PDB entry 8G0H | X-ray diffraction, 3.80 A resolution | chains P and C of the 4 polymer chains in the assembly

# Chain P
Molecule: 5-nt DNA strand
Sequence (5 nucleotides; numbered 22 to 26; the number before each row is that of its first residue):
    22 CGTCG

# Chain C
Name: Fusion of human PARP1 zinc fingers 1 and 3 (Zn1, Zn3), Poly [ADP-ribose] polymerase 1
Source organism: Homo sapiens
Notes: EC 2.4.2.30, 2.4.2.-
UniProt: P09874 (PARP1_HUMAN); the construct lacks a stretch of the UniProt sequence and is renumbered around it, so the offset changes along the chain: 1-91 = UniProt 1-91; 202-205 = UniProt 92-95; 206-366 = UniProt 206-366
Chain sequence (276 residues; each row starts with the number of its first residue; note: 110 numbers in that range are skipped by the numbering (no residue carries them; nothing is unmodelled there); numbers below 1 keep their minus sign (Met-19 is residue -19)):
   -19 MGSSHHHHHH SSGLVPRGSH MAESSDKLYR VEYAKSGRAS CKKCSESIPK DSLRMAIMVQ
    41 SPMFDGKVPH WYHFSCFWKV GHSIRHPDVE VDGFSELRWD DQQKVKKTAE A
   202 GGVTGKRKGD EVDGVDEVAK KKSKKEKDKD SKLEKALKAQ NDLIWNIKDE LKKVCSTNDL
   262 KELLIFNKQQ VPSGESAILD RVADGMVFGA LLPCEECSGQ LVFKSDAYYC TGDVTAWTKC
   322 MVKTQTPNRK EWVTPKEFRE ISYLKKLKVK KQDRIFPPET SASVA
Disordered / not traced: -19 to 2, 202-223, 362-366
Differences from the reference sequence: expression tag (-19 to 0)
Ion coordination: Zn2+ site 1: Cys21, Cys24, His53, Cys56; Zn2+ site 2: Cys295, Cys298, Cys311, Cys321
Curated features (UniProtKB/Swiss-Prot):
  - zinc finger: Tyr9 to Gly203 (PARP-type 1)
  - binding site (Zn(2+)): Cys21, Cys24, His53, Cys56, Cys295, Cys298, Cys311, Cys321
  - modified residue: Ala2 (N-acetylalanine), Ser41 (Phosphoserine), Ser274 (Phosphoserine), Ser277 (Phosphoserine), Ser364 (Phosphoserine)
  - motif (Nuclear localization signal): Lys207 to Lys209, Lys221 to Lys226
  - site: Asp214, Gly215 (Cleavage)
  - cross-link: Lys249 (Glycyl lysine isopeptide (Lys-Gly) (interchain with G-Cter in SUMO2))

# Interface between chain P and chain C
Residue-residue contacts (18):
  DG23(P) with Arg18(C), base contact; Ser274(C), hydrogen bond to the phosphate; Gly275(C), phosphate contact
  DT24(P) with Lys15(C), sugar contact; Ser16(C), hydrogen bond to the phosphate; Arg18(C), hydrogen bond to the base; Gly275(C), phosphate contact; Glu276(C), phosphate contact
  DC25(P) with Ser16(C), hydrogen bond to the phosphate; Ala19(C), sugar contact; Arg34(C), salt bridge to the phosphate
  DG26(P) with Ala19(C), phosphate contact; Ser20(C), hydrogen bond to the phosphate; Lys22(C), hydrogen bond to the phosphate; Phe44(C), base contact; Val48(C), base contact; Pro49(C), phosphate contact; Trp51(C), phosphate contact

# Overview
4 residues of chain P face 14 of chain C across their interface, with 6 hydrogen bonds and 1 salt bridge.
Polar pairs include DT24(P)-Arg18(C), DG23(P)-Ser274(C) and DT24(P)-Ser16(C). From UniProt: 8 Zn2+-binding
residues on chain C.
Chain P is a 5-nt DNA strand and chain C is Fusion of human PARP1 zinc fingers 1 and 3 (Zn1, Zn3), Poly
[ADP-ribose] polymerase 1 (Homo sapiens); the structure, Human PARP1 deltaV687-E688 bound to UKTT5 (compound
10) and to a DNA double strand break, was determined by X-ray diffraction, deposited together with 8FYY, 8FYZ
and 8FZ1.
